PDB entry 6HV3 | X-ray diffraction, 2.70 A resolution | chains M and b of the 28 polymer chains in the assembly

[Chain M]
Molecule: Proteasome subunit beta type-7
Organism: Saccharomyces cerevisiae (strain ATCC 204508 / S288c)
Notes: EC 3.4.25.1
UniProt: P30657 (PSB7_YEAST); residues -12 to 233 here correspond to UniProt positions 21-266 (UniProt number = residue number + 33)
Sequence (246 residues; numbered -12 to 233; the number before each row is that of its first residue; numbers below 1 keep their minus sign (Thr-12 is residue -12)):
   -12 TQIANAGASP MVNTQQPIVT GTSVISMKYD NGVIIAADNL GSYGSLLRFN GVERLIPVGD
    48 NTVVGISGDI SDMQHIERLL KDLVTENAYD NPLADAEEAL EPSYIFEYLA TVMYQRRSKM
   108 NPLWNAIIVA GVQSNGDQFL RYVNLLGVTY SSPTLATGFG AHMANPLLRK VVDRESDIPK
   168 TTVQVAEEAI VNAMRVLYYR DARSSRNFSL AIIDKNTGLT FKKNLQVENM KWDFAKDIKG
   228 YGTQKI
Not modelled in the structure: -12 to 0

[Chain b]
Molecule: Proteasome subunit beta type-1
Organism: Saccharomyces cerevisiae (strain ATCC 204508 / S288c)
Notes: EC 3.4.25.1
UniProt: P38624 (PSB1_YEAST); residues 1-196 here correspond to UniProt positions 20-215 (UniProt number = residue number + 19)
Sequence (196 residues; row label = number of the first residue in the row):
     1 TSIMAVTFKD GVILGADSRT TTGAYIANRV TDKLTRVHDK IWCCRSGSAA DTQAIADIVQ
    61 YHLELYTSQY GTPSTETAAS VFKELCYENK DNLTAGIIVA GYDDKNKGEV YTIPLGGSVH
   121 KLPYAIAGSG STFIYGYCDK NFRENMSKEE TVDFIKHSLS QAIKWDGSSG GVIRMVVLTA
   181 AGVERLIFYP DEYEQL
Curated features (UniProtKB/Swiss-Prot):
  - active site: Thr1 (Nucleophile)

[Interface between chain M and chain b]
Contacting residue pairs - 62 pairs, chain M then chain b:
  Ser32(M) - Trp165(b)
  Ser32(M) - Asp166(b)
  Ser32(M) - Gly167(b)  hydrogen bond (backbone-backbone)
  Leu33(M) - Phe133(b)  hydrophobic
  Leu33(M) - Trp165(b)
  Leu34(M) - Lys164(b)
  Leu34(M) - Trp165(b)  hydrogen bond (backbone-backbone)
  Leu34(M) - Gly167(b)
  Arg35(M) - Trp165(b)
  Phe146(M) - Ala24(b)  hydrophobic
  Phe146(M) - Tyr25(b)
  Tyr185(M) - Glu194(b)  hydrogen bond
  Tyr186(M) - Ile26(b)
  Tyr186(M) - Arg29(b)
  Arg187(M) - Ala24(b)
  Arg187(M) - Tyr25(b)
  Arg187(M) - Ile26(b)  hydrogen bond (backbone-backbone)
  Arg187(M) - Ala27(b)  hydrogen bond (side chain-backbone)
  Arg187(M) - Asn28(b)
  Arg187(M) - Arg29(b)
  Asp188(M) - Ala24(b)
  Asp188(M) - Ile26(b)
  Ala189(M) - Arg19(b)
  Ala189(M) - Thr21(b)
  Ala189(M) - Ala24(b)  hydrogen bond (backbone-backbone)
  Ala189(M) - Ile26(b)
  Ala189(M) - Gly167(b)
  Arg190(M) - Ala24(b)
  Arg193(M) - Asp191(b)  salt bridge
  Arg193(M) - Glu194(b)  salt bridge
  Lys218(M) - Arg29(b)  hydrogen bond (backbone-side chain)
  Trp219(M) - Arg29(b)
  Trp219(M) - Gly171(b)
  Trp219(M) - Val172(b)  hydrophobic
  Trp219(M) - Tyr189(b)
  Trp219(M) - Pro190(b)
  Asp220(M) - Tyr189(b)
  Phe221(M) - Arg29(b)
  Phe221(M) - Val30(b)  hydrophobic
  Ala222(M) - Val30(b)  hydrophobic
  Ala222(M) - Arg174(b)  hydrogen bond (backbone-side chain)
  Ala222(M) - Ile187(b)
  Lys223(M) - Ile187(b)
  Lys223(M) - Tyr189(b)
  Ile225(M) - Val30(b)  hydrophobic
  Ile225(M) - Arg174(b)
  Lys226(M) - Asp32(b)
  Gly227(M) - Asp32(b)  hydrogen bond (backbone-side chain)
  Tyr228(M) - Thr35(b)
  Tyr228(M) - Arg45(b)
  Tyr228(M) - Gln53(b)  hydrogen bond (side chain-backbone)
  Tyr228(M) - Ala56(b)
  Tyr228(M) - Asp57(b)  hydrogen bond
  Gln231(M) - Asp32(b)
  Gln231(M) - Leu34(b)
  Gln231(M) - Thr35(b)
  Gln231(M) - Arg36(b)  hydrogen bond (side chain-backbone)
  Gln231(M) - Trp42(b)
  Gln231(M) - Arg185(b)
  Ile233(M) - Arg36(b)
  Ile233(M) - Trp42(b)
  Ile233(M) - Arg185(b)  hydrogen bond (backbone-side chain)
Also at the interface, not in a pair above, chain M (27 interface residues in all): Asn37, Met150, Met217
Also at the interface, not in a pair above, chain b (34 interface residues in all): Ile163, Ser168

[In short]
Chain M and chain b form an interface of 27 and 34 residues respectively, with 13 hydrogen bonds and 2 salt
bridges. Among the polar pairs are Arg193(M)-Asp191(b), Arg193(M)-Glu194(b) and Tyr185(M)-Glu194(b). From
UniProt: active-site residue Thr1(b) on chain b.
Here chain M is Proteasome subunit beta type-7 and chain b is Proteasome subunit beta type-1, both from
Saccharomyces cerevisiae (strain ATCC 204508 / S288c). Entry 6HV3 (Yeast 20S proteasome with human beta2i
(1-53)) was determined by X-ray diffraction together with 6HTB, 6HTC, 6HTD, 6HTP, 6HTR, 6HUB and 30 further
entries from the same study.
